PDB entry 2NYN | X-ray diffraction, 1.90 A resolution | chains B and C of the 4 polymer chains in the assembly

[Chain B (and C)]
Name: Phenylalanine/histidine ammonia-lyase
Source organism: Anabaena variabilis
Notes: EC 4.3.1.3; chain C of this document is another copy of the same molecule, construct and numbering; everything in this record applies to it too
Reference sequence: Q3M5Z3 (Q3M5Z3_ANAVT); aligned to UniProt positions 1-567 over residues 1-567
Amino-acid sequence (565 residues; row label = number of the first residue in the row; note: 2 numbers in that range are skipped by the numbering (no residue carries them; nothing is unmodelled there)):
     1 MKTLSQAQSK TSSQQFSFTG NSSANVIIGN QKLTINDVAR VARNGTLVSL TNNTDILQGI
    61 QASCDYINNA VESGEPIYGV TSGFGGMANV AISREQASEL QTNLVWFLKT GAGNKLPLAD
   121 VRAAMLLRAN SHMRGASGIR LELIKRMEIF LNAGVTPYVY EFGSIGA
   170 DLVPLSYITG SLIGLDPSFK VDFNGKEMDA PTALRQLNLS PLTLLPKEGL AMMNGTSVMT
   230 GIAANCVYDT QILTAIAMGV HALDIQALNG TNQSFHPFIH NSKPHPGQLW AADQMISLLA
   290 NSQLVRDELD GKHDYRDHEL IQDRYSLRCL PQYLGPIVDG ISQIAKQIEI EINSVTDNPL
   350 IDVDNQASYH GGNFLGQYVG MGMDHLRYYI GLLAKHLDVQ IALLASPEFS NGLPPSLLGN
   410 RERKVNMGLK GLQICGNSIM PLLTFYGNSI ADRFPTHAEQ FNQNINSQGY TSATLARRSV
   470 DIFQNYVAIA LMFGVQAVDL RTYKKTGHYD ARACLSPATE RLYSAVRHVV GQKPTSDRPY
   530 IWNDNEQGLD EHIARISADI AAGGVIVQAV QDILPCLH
Unresolved in the structure: 1-24, 75-91, 302-309, 564-567
Modified positions: A167 ({2-[(1S)-1-aminoethyl]-4-methylidene-5-oxo-4,5-dihydro-1H-imidazol-1-yl}acetic acid; MDO)
Glycans and other covalent adducts: covalent link A167-D170
Curated features (UniProtKB/Swiss-Prot):
  - active site: Y78 (Proton donor/acceptor)
  - binding site ((E)-cinnamate): N223, Q311, R317, N347, K419, E448, N451
  - cross-link: A167 (5-imidazolinone (Ala-Gly))

[Chain B / chain C interface]
Residue-residue contacts - 176 pairs, chain B then chain C:
  A167(B) - Y314(C)
  Q262(B) - S357(C)
  Q262(B) - Y358(C)
  Q262(B) - H359(C)  hydrogen bond (side chain-backbone)
  S263(B) - H359(C)
  H265(B) - Y358(C)  hydrogen bond
  F267(B) - L349(C)  hydrophobic
  F267(B) - I350(C)
  F267(B) - D351(C)
  F267(B) - Y358(C)  hydrophobic
  I268(B) - L349(C)  hydrophobic
  I268(B) - Y358(C)  hydrophobic
  I268(B) - H359(C)
  I268(B) - G360(C)
  I268(B) - N362(C)  hydrogen bond (backbone-side chain)
  S271(B) - S343(C)
  S271(B) - V344(C)  hydrogen bond (backbone-backbone)
  S271(B) - L349(C)
  S271(B) - N362(C)  hydrogen bond
  K272(B) - E340(C)  salt bridge
  K272(B) - S343(C)
  K272(B) - N362(C)  hydrogen bond (side chain-backbone)
  K272(B) - L364(C)  hydrogen bond (side chain-backbone)
  P273(B) - I339(C)
  P273(B) - S343(C)
  H274(B) - Q336(C)
  H274(B) - I339(C)
  H274(B) - E340(C)  salt bridge
  H274(B) - Y367(C)
  P275(B) - I339(C)
  G276(B) - Y367(C)
  Q277(B) - N362(C)  hydrogen bond
  Q277(B) - Y367(C)
  L298(B) - Y358(C)
  D299(B) - A356(C)
  G300(B) - S357(C)
  G300(B) - Y358(C)
  R313(B) - Q449(C)
  R313(B) - F450(C)  hydrogen bond (side chain-backbone)
  R313(B) - N451(C)  hydrogen bond
  R313(B) - N453(C)
  Y314(B) - A167(C)
  Y314(B) - F363(C)  hydrophobic
  Y314(B) - N451(C)  hydrogen bond (backbone-backbone)
  Y314(B) - Q452(C)
  Y314(B) - N453(C)  hydrogen bond (backbone-side chain)
  Y314(B) - I454(C)
  S315(B) - N453(C)  hydrogen bond (backbone-side chain)
  S315(B) - I454(C)
  R317(B) - N347(C)
  R317(B) - G360(C)  hydrogen bond (side chain-backbone)
  R317(B) - G361(C)
  R317(B) - F363(C)
  C318(B) - G361(C)
  C318(B) - F363(C)  hydrophobic
  C318(B) - L364(C)
  Q321(B) - G361(C)  hydrogen bond (side chain-backbone)
  Q321(B) - N362(C)  hydrogen bond
  Q321(B) - L364(C)
  Q321(B) - Q366(C)
  Y322(B) - L364(C)
  Y322(B) - Q366(C)
  Y322(B) - F443(C)
  Y322(B) - I454(C)  hydrophobic
  G324(B) - Y367(C)  hydrogen bond (backbone-side chain)
  P325(B) - Q366(C)
  P325(B) - Y367(C)
  P325(B) - M370(C)  hydrophobic
  I326(B) - M370(C)  hydrophobic
  D328(B) - Y367(C)  hydrogen bond
  Q332(B) - Q332(C)
  Q336(B) - H274(C)
  I339(B) - P273(C)
  I339(B) - H274(C)
  E340(B) - K272(C)  salt bridge
  E340(B) - H274(C)  salt bridge
  S343(B) - S271(C)
  S343(B) - K272(C)
  S343(B) - P273(C)
  V344(B) - S271(C)  hydrogen bond (backbone-backbone)
  N347(B) - R317(C)
  L349(B) - F267(C)  hydrophobic
  L349(B) - I268(C)  hydrophobic
  L349(B) - S271(C)
  I350(B) - F267(C)
  D351(B) - F267(C)
  A356(B) - D299(C)
  S357(B) - Q262(C)
  S357(B) - G300(C)
  Y358(B) - Q262(C)
  Y358(B) - H265(C)  hydrogen bond
  Y358(B) - F267(C)  hydrophobic
  Y358(B) - I268(C)  hydrophobic
  Y358(B) - L298(C)
  Y358(B) - G300(C)
  H359(B) - Q262(C)  hydrogen bond (backbone-side chain)
  H359(B) - S263(C)
  H359(B) - I268(C)
  G360(B) - I268(C)
  G360(B) - R317(C)  hydrogen bond (backbone-side chain)
  G361(B) - R317(C)
  G361(B) - C318(C)
  G361(B) - Q321(C)  hydrogen bond (backbone-side chain)
  N362(B) - I268(C)  hydrogen bond (side chain-backbone)
  N362(B) - S271(C)  hydrogen bond
  N362(B) - K272(C)  hydrogen bond (backbone-side chain)
  N362(B) - Q277(C)  hydrogen bond
  N362(B) - Q321(C)  hydrogen bond
  F363(B) - Y314(C)  hydrophobic
  F363(B) - R317(C)
  F363(B) - C318(C)  hydrophobic
  L364(B) - K272(C)  hydrogen bond (backbone-side chain)
  L364(B) - C318(C)
  L364(B) - Q321(C)
  L364(B) - Y322(C)
  Q366(B) - Q321(C)
  Q366(B) - Y322(C)
  Q366(B) - P325(C)
  Y367(B) - H274(C)
  Y367(B) - G276(C)
  Y367(B) - Q277(C)
  Y367(B) - G324(C)  hydrogen bond (side chain-backbone)
  Y367(B) - P325(C)
  Y367(B) - D328(C)  hydrogen bond
  M370(B) - P325(C)  hydrophobic
  M370(B) - I326(C)  hydrophobic
  M370(B) - Y377(C)
  M370(B) - Y378(C)  hydrophobic
  M370(B) - L381(C)  hydrophobic
  D373(B) - Y377(C)  hydrogen bond
  H374(B) - H374(C)
  H374(B) - Y377(C)
  H374(B) - Y378(C)  hydrogen bond
  Y377(B) - M370(C)
  Y377(B) - D373(C)  hydrogen bond
  Y377(B) - H374(C)
  Y377(B) - S438(C)
  Y377(B) - A440(C)
  Y377(B) - D441(C)
  Y378(B) - M370(C)  hydrophobic
  Y378(B) - H374(C)  hydrogen bond
  L381(B) - M370(C)  hydrophobic
  L381(B) - D441(C)
  K384(B) - D441(C)  hydrogen bond (side chain-backbone)
  K384(B) - R442(C)
  K384(B) - F443(C)  hydrogen bond (side chain-backbone)
  K384(B) - T445(C)
  V388(B) - T445(C)
  V388(B) - N453(C)
  L392(B) - N453(C)
  F398(B) - F450(C)  hydrophobic
  N437(B) - N437(C)
  S438(B) - Y377(C)
  A440(B) - Y377(C)
  A440(B) - L381(C)
  D441(B) - Y377(C)
  D441(B) - L381(C)
  D441(B) - K384(C)  hydrogen bond (backbone-side chain)
  R442(B) - K384(C)
  F443(B) - Y322(C)
  F443(B) - K384(C)  hydrogen bond (backbone-side chain)
  T445(B) - K384(C)
  T445(B) - V388(C)
  Q449(B) - R313(C)  hydrogen bond (backbone-side chain)
  F450(B) - R313(C)  hydrogen bond (backbone-side chain)
  F450(B) - F398(C)  hydrophobic
  N451(B) - R313(C)  hydrogen bond
  N451(B) - Y314(C)  hydrogen bond (backbone-backbone)
  Q452(B) - Y314(C)
  N453(B) - R313(C)
  N453(B) - Y314(C)  hydrogen bond (side chain-backbone)
  N453(B) - S315(C)  hydrogen bond
  N453(B) - V388(C)
  N453(B) - L392(C)
  I454(B) - Y314(C)
  I454(B) - S315(C)
Interface residues without a listed pair, chain B (79 interface residues in all): A136, T225, H269, I310, N342, T345, G365, H385
Interface residues without a listed pair, chain C (79 interface residues in all): A136, T225, H269, P275, I310, N342, T345, G365, H385

[Overview]
The chain B/chain C interface involves 79 residues from each chain, with 45 hydrogen bonds and 4 salt bridges.
Polar pairs include K272(B)-E340(C), H274(B)-E340(C) and Q262(B)-H359(C). Curated annotation (UniProt) lists
active-site residue Y78(B) and 7 (E)-cinnamate-binding residues on chain B.
Chain B and chain C are both Phenylalanine/histidine ammonia-lyase (Anabaena variabilis); the structure,
Crystal structure of phenylalanine ammonia-lyase from Anabaena variabilis, was determined by X-ray diffraction
together with 2NYF from the same study.
